PDB entry 8AMZ | electron microscopy, 3.30 A resolution | chains S and R of the 17 polymer chains in the assembly

Chain S:
Name: PCI domain-containing protein
From: Spinacia oleracea
Reference sequence: A0A0K9R856 (A0A0K9R856_SPIOL); numbering as in UniProt (aligned over 1-487)
Amino-acid sequence (487 residues; row label = number of the first residue in the row):
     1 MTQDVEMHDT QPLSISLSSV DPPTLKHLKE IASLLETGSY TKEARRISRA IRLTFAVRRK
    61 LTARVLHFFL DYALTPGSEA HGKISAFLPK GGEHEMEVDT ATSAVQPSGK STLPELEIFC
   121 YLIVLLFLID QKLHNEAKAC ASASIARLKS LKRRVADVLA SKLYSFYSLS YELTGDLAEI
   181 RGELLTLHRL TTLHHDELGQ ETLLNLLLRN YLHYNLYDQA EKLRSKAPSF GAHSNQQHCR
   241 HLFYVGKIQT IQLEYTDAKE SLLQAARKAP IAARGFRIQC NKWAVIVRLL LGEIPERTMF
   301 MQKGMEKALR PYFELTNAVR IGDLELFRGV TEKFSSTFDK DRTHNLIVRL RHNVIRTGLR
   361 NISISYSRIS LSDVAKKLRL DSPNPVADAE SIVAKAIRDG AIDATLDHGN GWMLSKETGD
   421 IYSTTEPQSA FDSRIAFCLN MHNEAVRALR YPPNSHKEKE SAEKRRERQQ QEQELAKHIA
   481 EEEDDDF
Disordered / not traced: 1-22, 89-113, 453-487

Chain R:
Name: PCI domain-containing protein
From: Spinacia oleracea
Reference sequence: A0A0K9QVX1 (A0A0K9QVX1_SPIOL); residues 1-386 here = UniProt positions 1-386
Amino-acid sequence (386 residues; numbered 1 to 386; the number before each row is that of its first residue):
     1 MEAQEGSQNE HLKLANKIFH LTHPDVEDIE KVSLKEEVLS AIKSDFMVSL YETLAGNGVL
    61 ELDQALLDSM RQSIEDELKK LDEKIADAEE NLGESEVREA HLAKSLFYIR IGDKDKALEQ
   121 LKVTETKTVA VGQKMDLVFF TLQVGLFDMD FDLISRSIDK AKNLFEEGGD WERKNRLKVY
   181 EGLYCMSTRD FKKAASLFLD SISTFTTYEL FPYDTFIFYT VLTSIISLDR VSLKQKVVDA
   241 PEILTVIGKI PYLSEFLNSL YDCQYKSFFS AFAGLTEQIK FDRYLHRHFR YYMREVRTVV
   301 YSQFLESYKS VTIEAMAKAF GVTVEFIDLE LSRFIAAGKL HCKIDKVVGV LETNRPDAKN
   361 ALYQATIKQG DFLLNRIQKL SRVIDL
Disordered / not traced: 1-6

How chain S and chain R interact:
Pairs across the interface (13):
  Arg267(S) - Arg382(R)
  Asn361(S) - Ala336(R)
  Ser365(S) - Ser332(R)
  Ser365(S) - Ile335(R)
  Ser365(S) - Ala336(R)
  Tyr366(S) - Ile344(R)
  Ser367(S) - Ile344(R)  hydrogen bond (backbone-backbone)
  Ser367(S) - Asp345(R)
  Arg368(S) - Ile344(R)
  Arg368(S) - Lys346(R)  hydrogen bond (backbone-backbone)
  Asp420(S) - Asn354(R)
  Asp420(S) - Arg355(R)
  Asp420(S) - Pro356(R)
Also at the interface, not in a pair above, chain S (10 interface residues in all): Ile364, Ile369, Thr424
Also at the interface, not in a pair above, chain R (14 interface residues in all): Leu331, Lys343, Val347, Asn360

Overview:
10 residues of chain S face 14 of chain R across their interface, with 2 hydrogen bonds. Main-chain hydrogen
bonds include Ser367(S)-Ile344(R) and Arg368(S)-Lys346(R).
Chain S is PCI domain-containing protein and chain R is PCI domain-containing protein, both from Spinacia
oleracea; the structure, Spinach 19S proteasome, was determined by electron microscopy.
